PDB entry 9EMX | X-ray diffraction, 1.77 A resolution | chains A and C of the 4 polymer chains in the assembly

# Chain A (and C)
Name: Nucleoside 2-deoxyribosyltransferase
From: Chroococcidiopsis thermalis PCC 7203
Notes: chain C of this document is another copy of the same molecule, construct and numbering; everything in this record applies to it too
UniProtKB: K9TVX3 (K9TVX3_CHRTP); residue numbers follow UniProt; this construct covers 2-155
Chain sequence (154 residues; each row starts with the number of its first residue):
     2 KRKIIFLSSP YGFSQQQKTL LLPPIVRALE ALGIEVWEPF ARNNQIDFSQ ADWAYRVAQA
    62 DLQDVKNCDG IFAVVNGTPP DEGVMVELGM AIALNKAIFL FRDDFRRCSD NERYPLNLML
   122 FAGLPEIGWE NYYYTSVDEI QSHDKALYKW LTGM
Not modelled in the structure: 154-155 (chain C: 2)
Sequence notes: engineered mutation Phe7 (Tyr in K9TVX3), Ser9 (Ala in K9TVX3)
Small-molecule neighbours:
  - 3'-deoxyadenosine (3AD), molecule 1: Phe7, Ser9, Ser10, Phe14, Pro40, Phe41, Trp54, Val58, Asp62, Asp82, Gly84, Val85, Glu88
  - 3'-deoxyadenosine (3AD), molecule 2: Asp111, Asn118, Leu119, Met120
What the authors report for this chain:
  - contacts within the chain: Ser9-Glu88
  - catalytic residues: Glu88 (citing earlier work)
  - mutagenesis - Y7F/A9S (8-fold): increased catalytic activity on inosine
  - mutagenesis - Y7F/A9S (Kd 590 uM): decreased binding to Immucillin-H
  - mutagenesis - D62N: unchanged catalytic activity on ribonucleoside substrates
  - mutagenesis - Y7F: increased catalytic activity on ribonucleoside substrates

# Chain A / chain C interface
Disulfides between the chains: Cys109(A)-Cys109(C)
Pairs across the interface - 15 pairs, chain A then chain C:
  Thr79(A) - Thr79(C)
  Thr79(A) - Pro80(C)
  Pro80(A) - Thr79(C)
  Phe106(A) - Asp111(C)
  Arg107(A) - Ser110(C)
  Arg108(A) - Arg108(C)
  Arg108(A) - Cys109(C)
  Arg108(A) - Ser110(C)  hydrogen bond (backbone-backbone)
  Cys109(A) - Thr79(C)
  Cys109(A) - Arg108(C)
  Cys109(A) - Cys109(C)  disulfide
  Ser110(A) - Arg107(C)
  Ser110(A) - Arg108(C)  hydrogen bond (backbone-backbone)
  Asp111(A) - Phe106(C)
  Asp111(A) - Arg107(C)

# Summary
The chain A/chain C interface involves 8 residues from each chain; the contacts include 1 disulfide bond and 2
hydrogen bonds. The hydrogen-bonded pair Arg108(A)-Ser110(C) is a backbone contact. Ligands of chain A:
3'-deoxyadenosine. The paper reports the catalytic residue Glu88(A); Y7F/A9S of chain A increase catalytic
activity on inosine; 3 substitutions were tested in all.
Chain A and chain C are both Nucleoside 2-deoxyribosyltransferase (Chroococcidiopsis thermalis PCC 7203); the
structure, Nucleoside 2'deoxyribosyltransferase from Chroococcidiopsis thermalis PCC 7203 Double Mutant Y7F
A9S bound to Cordycepin, was determined by X-ray diffraction together with 9EMW from the same study.
